PDB entry 4O8J | X-ray diffraction, 2.04 A resolution | chains A and E

== Chain A ==
Protein: RNA 3'-terminal phosphate cyclase
Organism: Pyrococcus horikoshii
Notes: EC 6.5.1.4
UniProtKB: O59198 (RTCA_PYRHO); numbering as in UniProt (aligned over 1-341)
Sequence (341 residues; each row starts with the number of its first residue):
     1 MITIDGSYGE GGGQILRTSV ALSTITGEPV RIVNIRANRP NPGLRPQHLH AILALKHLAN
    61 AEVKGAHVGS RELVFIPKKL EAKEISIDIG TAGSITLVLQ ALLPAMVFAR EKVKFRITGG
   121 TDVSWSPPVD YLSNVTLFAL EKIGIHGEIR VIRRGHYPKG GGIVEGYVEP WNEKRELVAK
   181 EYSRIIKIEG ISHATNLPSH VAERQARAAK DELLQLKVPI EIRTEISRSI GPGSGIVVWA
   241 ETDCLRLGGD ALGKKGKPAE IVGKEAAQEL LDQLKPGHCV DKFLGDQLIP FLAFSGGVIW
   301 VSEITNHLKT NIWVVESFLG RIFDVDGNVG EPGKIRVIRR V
Cystine bridges: Cys-244/Cys-279
Ligand contacts: adenosine (ADN): Gln-14, Arg-17, Leu-97, Gln-100, Trp-125, Ser-126, Pro-127, Pro-128, Tyr-131, Asp-250, Phe-283, Asp-286, Gln-287, His-307
Curated features (UniProtKB/Swiss-Prot):
  - active site: His-307 (Tele-AMP-histidine intermediate)
  - binding site (ATP): Gln-100, Phe-283 to Gln-287
What the authors report for this chain:
  - conformationally variable residues (loop rearrangement): Ala-37 to Pro-42
  - binding site for the 6-nt RNA strand (chain E): Gly-13, Arg-17, Arg-36, Pro-40, Arg-45, Gln-47, His-48, Thr-91, Ala-92, Ser-94, Ser-124, Trp-125, Tyr-157, Pro-158
  - binding site for adenosine: Pro-127, Asp-250, Phe-283, Asp-286
  - catalytic residues: His-307
  - catalytic residues: Arg-39 (proposed by the authors, not directly observed)

== Chain E ==
Molecule: 6-nt RNA strand
Sequence (6 nucleotides; numbered 1 to 6; the number before each row is that of its first residue):
     1 ACAAAA

== How chain A and chain E interact ==
Contacting residue pairs (34; chain A residue first):
  Gly-12(A) / A6(E)  phosphate contact
  Gly-13(A) / A6(E)  hydrogen bond to the phosphate
  Gln-14(A) / A6(E)  phosphate contact
  Arg-17(A) / A6(E)  salt bridge to the phosphate
  Arg-36(A) / A5(E)  hydrogen bond to the sugar
  Arg-36(A) / A6(E)  hydrogen bond to the phosphate
  Arg-39(A) / A5(E)  hydrogen bond to the sugar
  Arg-39(A) / A6(E)  phosphate contact
  Pro-40(A) / A5(E)  base contact
  Asn-41(A) / A5(E)  base contact
  Arg-45(A) / A4(E)  salt bridge to the phosphate
  Pro-46(A) / A4(E)  phosphate contact
  Gln-47(A) / A5(E)  hydrogen bond to the phosphate
  Gln-47(A) / A6(E)  hydrogen bond to the phosphate
  His-48(A) / A6(E)  salt bridge to the phosphate
  Gly-90(A) / A3(E)  base contact
  Thr-91(A) / A3(E)  phosphate contact
  Thr-91(A) / A4(E)  hydrogen bond to the phosphate
  Ala-92(A) / A3(E)  hydrogen bond to the sugar
  Ala-92(A) / A4(E)  sugar contact
  Gly-93(A) / A4(E)  sugar contact
  Gly-93(A) / A5(E)  phosphate contact
  Ser-94(A) / A4(E)  phosphate contact
  Ser-94(A) / A5(E)  hydrogen bond to the phosphate
  Val-123(A) / A4(E)  sugar contact
  Ser-124(A) / A4(E)  hydrogen bond to the sugar
  Ser-124(A) / A5(E)  sugar contact
  Trp-125(A) / A4(E)  base contact
  Trp-125(A) / A5(E)  stacking on the base
  Tyr-157(A) / C2(E)  phosphate contact
  Tyr-157(A) / A3(E)  hydrogen bond to the phosphate
  Tyr-157(A) / A4(E)  stacking on the base
  Pro-158(A) / A3(E)  hydrogen bond to the sugar
  Lys-159(A) / A3(E)  base contact
Also at the interface, not in a pair above, chain A (24 interface residues in all): Leu-97

== Summary ==
24 residues of chain A face 5 of chain E across their interface; the contacts include 12 hydrogen bonds, 3
salt bridges and 2 aromatic stacking contacts. Polar contacts include Arg-36(A)/A5(E), Arg-39(A)/A5(E) and
Ala-92(A)/A3(E). From the paper: catalytic residues His-307(A) and Arg-39(A); a binding site for the 6-nt RNA
strand (chain E) at Gly-13(A), Arg-17(A) and Arg-36(A) among others.
Here chain A is RNA 3'-terminal phosphate cyclase (Pyrococcus horikoshii) and chain E is a 6-nt RNA strand.
Entry 4O8J (Crystal structure of RtcA, the RNA 3'-terminal phosphate cyclase from Pyrococcus horikoshii, in
complex with rACAAA3'phosphate ...) was determined by X-ray diffraction (same publication as 4O89).
